Entry 3U5Z (X-ray diffraction, 3.50 A resolution); this record covers chains H and F of the 10 polymer chains in the assembly.

Chain H:
Molecule: DNA polymerase processivity component
Organism: Enterobacteria phage T4
UniProtKB: P04525 (DPA5_BPT4); residues 6001-6228 here correspond to UniProt positions 1-228 (UniProt number = residue number - 6000)
Amino-acid sequence (228 residues; row label = number of the first residue in the row):
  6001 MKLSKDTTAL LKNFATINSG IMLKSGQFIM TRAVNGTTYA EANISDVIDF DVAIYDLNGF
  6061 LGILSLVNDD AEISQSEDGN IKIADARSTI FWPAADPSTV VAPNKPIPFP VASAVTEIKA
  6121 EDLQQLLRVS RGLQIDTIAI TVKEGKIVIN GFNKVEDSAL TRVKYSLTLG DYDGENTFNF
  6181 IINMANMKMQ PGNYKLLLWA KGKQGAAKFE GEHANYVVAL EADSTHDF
Modified / non-standard residues: Mse6001, Mse6022, Mse6030, Mse6184, Mse6187, Mse6189 (selenomethionine; parent Met)

Chain F:
Molecule: DNA polymerase processivity component
Organism: Enterobacteria phage T4
UniProtKB: P04525 (DPA5_BPT4); residues 7001-7228 here correspond to UniProt positions 1-228 (UniProt number = residue number - 7000)
Amino-acid sequence (228 residues; numbered 7001 to 7228; the number before each row is that of its first residue):
  7001 MKLSKDTTAL LKNFATINSG IMLKSGQFIM TRAVNGTTYA EANISDVIDF DVAIYDLNGF
  7061 LGILSLVNDD AEISQSEDGN IKIADARSTI FWPAADPSTV VAPNKPIPFP VASAVTEIKA
  7121 EDLQQLLRVS RGLQIDTIAI TVKEGKIVIN GFNKVEDSAL TRVKYSLTLG DYDGENTFNF
  7181 IINMANMKMQ PGNYKLLLWA KGKQGAAKFE GEHANYVVAL EADSTHDF
Modified / non-standard residues: Mse7001, Mse7022, Mse7030, Mse7184, Mse7187, Mse7189 (selenomethionine; parent Met)

Chain H / chain F interface:
Contacting residue pairs (24):
  Ile6063(H) - Val7129(F)  hydrophobic
  Ile6063(H) - Leu7133(F)  hydrophobic
  Leu6066(H) - Gln7125(F)
  Leu6066(H) - Arg7128(F)
  Leu6066(H) - Val7129(F)  hydrophobic
  Asn6068(H) - Glu7121(F)
  Asp6085(H) - Gln7125(F)  hydrogen bond
  Arg6087(H) - Asp7122(F)
  Arg6087(H) - Leu7167(F)
  Arg6087(H) - Thr7168(F)  hydrogen bond (backbone-backbone)
  Arg6087(H) - Leu7169(F)
  Arg6087(H) - Gly7170(F)
  Ser6088(H) - Gln7125(F)  hydrogen bond
  Ser6088(H) - Tyr7165(F)
  Ser6088(H) - Ser7166(F)
  Ser6088(H) - Leu7167(F)
  Thr6089(H) - Lys7164(F)
  Thr6089(H) - Tyr7165(F)
  Thr6089(H) - Ser7166(F)  hydrogen bond (backbone-backbone)
  Ile6090(H) - Leu7133(F)  hydrophobic
  Ile6090(H) - Lys7164(F)
  Ile6090(H) - Tyr7165(F)  hydrophobic
  Phe6091(H) - Val7163(F)
  Phe6091(H) - Lys7164(F)  hydrogen bond (backbone-backbone)
Other interface residues (no listed pair), chain F (15 interface residues in all): Gly7132

Overview:
Chain H and chain F form an interface of 9 and 15 residues respectively, with 5 hydrogen bonds. Polar pairs
include Asp6085(H)-Gln7125(F), Ser6088(H)-Gln7125(F) and Arg6087(H)-Thr7168(F).
Chain H and chain F are both DNA polymerase processivity component (Enterobacteria phage T4); the structure,
Structure of T4 Bacteriophage clamp loader bound to the T4 clamp, primer-template DNA, and ATP analog, was
determined by X-ray diffraction, deposited together with 3U60 and 3U61.
